Entry 5FK9 (X-ray diffraction, 3.10 A resolution); this record covers chains A and B of the 3 polymer chains in the assembly.

== Chain A ==
Name: T cell receptor alpha chain
From: Homo sapiens
Notes: fragment: immunoglobulin domains, residues 1-206
Amino-acid sequence (206 residues; each row starts with the number of its first residue):
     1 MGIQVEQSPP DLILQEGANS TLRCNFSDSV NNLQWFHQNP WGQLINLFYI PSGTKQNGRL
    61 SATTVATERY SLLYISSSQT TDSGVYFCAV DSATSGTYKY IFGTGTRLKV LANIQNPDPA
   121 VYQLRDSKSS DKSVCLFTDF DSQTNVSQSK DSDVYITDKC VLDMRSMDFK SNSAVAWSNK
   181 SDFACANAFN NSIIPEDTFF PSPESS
Not modelled in the structure: 93-95, 166-167, 204-206
Cystine bridges: Cys24-Cys88, Cys135-Cys185

== Chain B ==
Name: T cell receptor beta chain
From: Homo sapiens
Notes: fragment: immunoglobulin domains, residues 1-243
Amino-acid sequence (243 residues; each row starts with the number of its first residue):
     1 MDTGVSQNPR HKITKRGQNV TFRCDPISEH NRLYWYRQTL GQGPEFLTYF QNEAQLEKSR
    61 LLSDRFSAER PKGSFSTLEI QRTEQGDSAM YLCASSLGGY EQYFGPGTRL TVTEDLKNVF
   121 PPEVAVFVPS EAEISHTQKA TLVCLATGFY PDHVELSWWV NGKEVHSGVC TDPQPLKEQP
   181 ALNDSRYALS SRLRVSATFW QDPRNHFRCQ VQFYGLSEND EWTQDRAKPV TQIVSAEAWG
   241 RAD
Not modelled in the structure: 1, 243
Cystine bridges: Cys24-Cys93, Cys144-Cys209

== Interface between chain A and chain B ==
Disulfides between the chains: Cys160(A)-Cys170(B)
Contacting residue pairs - 81 pairs, chain A then chain B:
  Gln34(A) - Tyr100(B)  hydrogen bond (side chain-backbone)
  Gln34(A) - Glu101(B)
  Gln34(A) - Gln102(B)  hydrogen bond
  Phe36(A) - Gln102(B)
  Phe36(A) - Phe104(B)  hydrophobic
  Gln38(A) - Gln38(B)  hydrogen bond
  Trp41(A) - Met90(B)
  Gly42(A) - Met90(B)
  Gly42(A) - Pro106(B)
  Gln43(A) - Thr3(B)
  Gln43(A) - Phe104(B)  hydrogen bond (side chain-backbone)
  Gln43(A) - Gly105(B)
  Leu44(A) - Leu92(B)  hydrophobic
  Leu44(A) - Phe104(B)
  Asn46(A) - Glu101(B)
  Asn46(A) - Gln102(B)
  Tyr49(A) - Tyr100(B)
  Tyr49(A) - Glu101(B)
  Phe87(A) - Gln38(B)
  Phe87(A) - Gly43(B)
  Phe87(A) - Pro44(B)
  Thr97(A) - Tyr49(B)
  Tyr98(A) - Arg32(B)
  Tyr98(A) - Tyr34(B)  hydrogen bond (backbone-side chain)
  Tyr98(A) - Tyr49(B)
  Tyr98(A) - Gly99(B)
  Lys99(A) - Tyr49(B)
  Tyr100(A) - Tyr34(B)
  Tyr100(A) - Tyr36(B)  hydrogen bond (backbone-side chain)
  Tyr100(A) - Gly99(B)  hydrogen bond (side chain-backbone)
  Tyr100(A) - Tyr100(B)  hydrogen bond (side chain-backbone)
  Tyr100(A) - Gln102(B)
  Phe102(A) - Tyr36(B)  hydrophobic
  Phe102(A) - Pro44(B)
  Phe102(A) - Phe104(B)  hydrophobic
  Gly103(A) - Gly43(B)
  Tyr122(A) - Ser130(B)
  Tyr122(A) - Ala132(B)
  Tyr122(A) - Glu133(B)
  Tyr122(A) - His136(B)  hydrogen bond
  Gln123(A) - Ser130(B)
  Leu124(A) - Phe127(B)
  Leu124(A) - Val128(B)
  Leu124(A) - Pro129(B)  hydrophobic
  Leu124(A) - Thr141(B)
  Leu124(A) - Val143(B)  hydrophobic
  Arg125(A) - Phe127(B)
  Arg125(A) - Val128(B)  hydrogen bond (backbone-backbone)
  Asp126(A) - Ala125(B)
  Asp126(A) - Val126(B)
  Asp126(A) - Phe127(B)
  Ser127(A) - Val126(B)  hydrogen bond (side chain-backbone)
  Ser127(A) - Val128(B)
  Ser127(A) - Ala238(B)
  Leu136(A) - Thr141(B)
  Leu136(A) - Val143(B)  hydrophobic
  Thr138(A) - Arg194(B)
  Asp139(A) - Arg194(B)  salt bridge
  Tyr155(A) - Glu178(B)
  Thr157(A) - Ser190(B)
  Cys160(A) - Cys170(B)  disulfide
  Val161(A) - Val169(B)
  Val161(A) - Cys170(B)
  Leu162(A) - Gly168(B)
  Leu162(A) - Val169(B)
  Leu162(A) - Cys170(B)  hydrophobic
  Leu162(A) - Arg194(B)
  Asp163(A) - Ser167(B)
  Asp163(A) - Gly168(B)  hydrogen bond (backbone-backbone)
  Met164(A) - Lys139(B)
  Met164(A) - Arg194(B)
  Met164(A) - Val195(B)
  Phe169(A) - Lys139(B)
  Phe169(A) - Arg194(B)
  Ser171(A) - Arg194(B)  hydrogen bond
  Val175(A) - Val143(B)  hydrophobic
  Val175(A) - Ser190(B)
  Trp177(A) - Leu145(B)  hydrophobic
  Trp177(A) - Ala188(B)  hydrophobic
  Phe199(A) - His136(B)
  Pro201(A) - Ala132(B)  hydrophobic
Interface residues without a listed pair, chain A (46 interface residues in all): Ala89, Ile101, Thr104, Lys132, Ser133, Val134, Ile156, Asp158
Interface residues without a listed pair, chain B (50 interface residues in all): Gln42, Phe46, Gly98, Thr137, Thr147, Thr171, Pro173, Leu176, Ser196, Arg241
The authors on this interface:
  - specific contacts: Cys160(A)-Cys170(B) (covalent link)

== Overview ==
The interface between chain A and chain B involves 46 residues on one side and 50 on the other, with 1
disulfide bond, 13 hydrogen bonds and 1 salt bridge. Polar contacts include Asp139(A)-Arg194(B),
Gln34(A)-Tyr100(B) and Gln34(A)-Gln102(B). The paper describes a contact between Cys160(A) and Cys170(B).
Chain A is T cell receptor alpha chain and chain B is T cell receptor beta chain, both from Homo sapiens; the
structure, Crystal structure of staphylococcal enterotoxin A F47A mutant in complex with a T cell receptor,
was determined by X-ray diffraction (same publication as 5FKA).
